8UZF - chains A and E; structure by X-ray diffraction, 3.28 A resolution.

# Chain A
Molecule: Angiotensin-converting enzyme 2
Organism: Mus musculus
Chain sequence (597 residues; row label = number of the first residue in the row):
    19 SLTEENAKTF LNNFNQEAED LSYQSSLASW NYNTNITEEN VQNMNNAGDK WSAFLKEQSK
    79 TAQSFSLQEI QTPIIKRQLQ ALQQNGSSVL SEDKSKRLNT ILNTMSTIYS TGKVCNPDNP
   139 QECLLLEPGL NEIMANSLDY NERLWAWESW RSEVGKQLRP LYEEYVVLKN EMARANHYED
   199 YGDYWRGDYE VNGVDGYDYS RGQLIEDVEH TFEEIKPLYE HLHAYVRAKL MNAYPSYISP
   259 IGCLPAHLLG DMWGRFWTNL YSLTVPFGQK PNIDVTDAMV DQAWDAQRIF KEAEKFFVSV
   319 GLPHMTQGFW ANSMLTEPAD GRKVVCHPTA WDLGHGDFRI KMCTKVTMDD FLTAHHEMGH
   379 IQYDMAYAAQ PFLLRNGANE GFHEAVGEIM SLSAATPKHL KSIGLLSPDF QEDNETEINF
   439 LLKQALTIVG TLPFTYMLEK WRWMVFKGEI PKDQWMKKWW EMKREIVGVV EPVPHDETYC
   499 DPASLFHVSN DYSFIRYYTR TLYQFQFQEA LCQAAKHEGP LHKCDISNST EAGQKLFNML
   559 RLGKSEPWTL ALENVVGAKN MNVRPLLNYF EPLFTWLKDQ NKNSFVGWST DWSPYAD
Unresolved in the structure: 19-21, 615
Cystine bridges: Cys133-Cys141, Cys344-Cys361, Cys530-Cys542
Covalent attachments: N-acetylglucosamine (NAG) linked to Asn53, Asn546
Bound ions: Zn2+: His374, His378, Glu402

# Chain E
Molecule: Receptor binding domain
Organism: Bat coronavirus RaTG13
Chain sequence (217 residues; row label = number of the first residue in the row):
   319 RVVPSGDVVR FPNITNLCPF GEVFNATKFP SVYAWERKKI SNCVADYSVL YNSTFFSTFK
   379 CYGVSATKLN DLCFSNVYAD SFVVKGDDVR QIAPGQTGVI ADYNYKLPDD FMGCVLAWNT
   439 RNIDATSTGN YNYKYRLFRK ANLKPFERDI STEIYQAGSK PCNGQTGLNC YYPLYRYGFY
   499 PTDGVGYQPY RVVVLSFELL NAPATVCGPK LSTDLIK
Unresolved in the structure: 319-333, 518-522, 527-535
Cystine bridges: Cys336-Cys361, Cys379-Cys432, Cys391-Cys525, Cys480-Cys488

# Interface between chain A and chain E
Contacting residue pairs (28):
  Asn24(A) with Ala475(E); Gly476(E); Asn487(E), hydrogen bond
  Thr27(A) with Phe456(E); Ala475(E); Tyr489(E)
  Phe28(A) with Tyr489(E)
  Asn30(A) with Leu455(E); Phe456(E)
  Asn31(A) with Phe456(E); Tyr493(E), hydrogen bond
  Gln34(A) with Tyr453(E), hydrogen bond; Leu455(E)
  Glu37(A) with Tyr505(E), hydrogen bond
  Asp38(A) with Tyr449(E), hydrogen bond
  Tyr41(A) with Thr500(E), hydrogen bond
  Gln42(A) with Tyr449(E), hydrogen bond; Tyr498(E), hydrogen bond
  Thr79(A) with Leu486(E)
  Phe83(A) with Asn487(E)
  Asn330(A) with Thr500(E)
  His353(A) with Asp501(E), salt bridge; Gly502(E), hydrogen bond (backbone-backbone); Tyr505(E)
  Gly354(A) with Gly502(E); Tyr505(E)
  Asp355(A) with Thr500(E)
  Arg357(A) with Thr500(E)
Interface residues without a listed pair, chain A (18 interface residues in all): Leu45
Interface residues without a listed pair, chain E (16 interface residues in all): Tyr473

# In short
18 residues of chain A and 16 residues of chain E are in contact; the contacts include 9 hydrogen bonds and 1
salt bridge. Polar pairs include His353(A)-Asp501(E), Asn24(A)-Asn487(E) and Asn31(A)-Tyr493(E). Covalently
linked N-acetylglucosamine: at Asn53(A) and Asn546(A).
Here chain A is Angiotensin-converting enzyme 2 (Mus musculus) and chain E is Receptor binding domain (Bat
coronavirus RaTG13). Entry 8UZF (Crystal structure of chimeric RaTG13 RBD complexed with chimeric mouse ACE2)
was determined by X-ray diffraction, deposited together with 8UZE.
